Entry 2Z3U (X-ray diffraction, 2.40 A resolution); this record covers chain A.

== Chain A ==
Molecule: Cytochrome P450
From: Streptomyces sp. TP-A0274
Notes: EC 1.-.-.-
Reference sequence: Q83WG3 (Q83WG3_9ACTO); numbering as in UniProt (aligned over 1-417)
Amino-acid sequence (425 residues; row label = number of the first residue in the row):
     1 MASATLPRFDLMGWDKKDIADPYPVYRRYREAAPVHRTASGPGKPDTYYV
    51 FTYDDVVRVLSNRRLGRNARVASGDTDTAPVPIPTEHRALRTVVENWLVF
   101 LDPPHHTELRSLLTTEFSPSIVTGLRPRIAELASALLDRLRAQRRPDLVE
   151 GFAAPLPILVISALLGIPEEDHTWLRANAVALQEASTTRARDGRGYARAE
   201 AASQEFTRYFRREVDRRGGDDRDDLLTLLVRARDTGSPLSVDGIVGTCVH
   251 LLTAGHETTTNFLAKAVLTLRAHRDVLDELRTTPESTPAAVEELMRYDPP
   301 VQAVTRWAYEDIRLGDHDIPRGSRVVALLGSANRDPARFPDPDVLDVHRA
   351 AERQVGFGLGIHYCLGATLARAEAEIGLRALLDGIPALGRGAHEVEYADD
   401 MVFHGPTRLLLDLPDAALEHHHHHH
Unresolved in the structure: 1-3, 415-425
Differences from the reference sequence: expression tag (418-425)
Metal / ion sites: heme Fe near Cys364 (its only coordinating residue here)
Residues lining bound ligands:
  - chromopyrrolic acid (CRR; 3,4-di-1H-indol-3-yl-1H-pyrrole-2,5-dicarboxylic acid), molecule 1: Ser40, Gly43, Lys44, Pro45, Thr47, Ala69, Ala79, Pro80, Val81, Pro82, Thr187, Thr305, Trp307, Arg324
  - chromopyrrolic acid (CRR), molecule 2: Arg67, Val94, Trp97, Val99, Phe100, Leu182, Gln183, Ala185, Ser186, Thr187, His250, Ala254, Thr258, Val301, Ala303, Val304, Thr305, Val402, Phe403
  - chromopyrrolic acid (CRR), molecule 3: Arg144, Arg145, Ala392, His393, Glu394, Val395, Glu396, Arg408, Leu410, Leu411, Asp412
  - heme (HEM): Arg67, Leu98, Val99, His106, Arg110, Phe117, Ile161, His250, Leu251, Ala254, Gly255, Thr258, Thr259, Phe262, Met295, Pro300, Val301, Val304, Arg306, Leu329, Gly356, Phe357, Gly358, Ile361, His362, Tyr363, Cys364, Leu365, Gly366, Leu369, Ala370, Glu373

== In short ==
Chain A binds heme and 3 copies of chromopyrrolic acid.
Chain A is Cytochrome P450 (Streptomyces sp. TP-A0274); the structure, Crystal Structure of Chromopyrrolic
Acid Bound Cytochrome P450 StaP (CYP245A1), was determined by X-ray diffraction, deposited together with 2Z3T.
